PDB entry 5CJX | X-ray diffraction, 3.58 A resolution | chains K and Y of the 12 polymer chains in the assembly

Chain K:
Molecule: BG505 Env gp120
From: Human immunodeficiency virus 1
UniProtKB: Q2N0S6 (Q2N0S6_9HIV1); the construct has insertions or renumbered stretches relative to UniProt, so the offset changes along the chain: 33-133 = UniProt 32-132; 142-184 = UniProt 133-175; 193-309 = UniProt 192-308; 312-320 = UniProt 309-317; 2 more segments
Amino-acid sequence (479 residues; numbered 33 to 513 plus 25 insertion-coded residues; 27 numbers in that range are skipped by the numbering (no residue carries them; nothing is unmodelled there); the number before each row is that of its first residue; a row labelled like 184A-184P holds insertion residues (184A, then the next letters in order)):
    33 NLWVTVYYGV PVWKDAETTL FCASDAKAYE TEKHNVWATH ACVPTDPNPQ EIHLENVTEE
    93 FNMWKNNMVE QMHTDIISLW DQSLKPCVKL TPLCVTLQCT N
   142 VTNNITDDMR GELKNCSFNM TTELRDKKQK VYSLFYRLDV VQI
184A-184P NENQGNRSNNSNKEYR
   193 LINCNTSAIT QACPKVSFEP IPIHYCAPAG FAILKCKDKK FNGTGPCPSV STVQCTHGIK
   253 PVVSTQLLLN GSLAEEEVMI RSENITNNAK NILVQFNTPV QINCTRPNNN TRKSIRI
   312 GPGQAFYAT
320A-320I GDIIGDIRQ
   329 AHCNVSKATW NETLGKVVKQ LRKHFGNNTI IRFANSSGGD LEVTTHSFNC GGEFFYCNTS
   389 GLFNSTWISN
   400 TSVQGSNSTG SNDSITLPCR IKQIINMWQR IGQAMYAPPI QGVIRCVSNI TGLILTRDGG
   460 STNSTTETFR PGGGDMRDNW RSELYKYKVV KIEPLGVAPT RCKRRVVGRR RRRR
Not modelled in the structure: 59-69, 142-153, 184A-184P, 320A-320I, 400-412, 460-464, 506-513
Sequence notes: engineered mutation Asn332 (Thr330 in Q2N0S6), Cys501 (Ala498 in Q2N0S6); expression tag (509-513)
Disulfides: Cys54-Cys74, Cys119-Cys205, Cys126-Cys196, Cys131-Cys157, Cys218-Cys247, Cys228-Cys239, Cys296-Cys331, Cys378-Cys445, Cys385-Cys418
Covalent attachments: glycan linked to Asn234, Asn276; N-acetylglucosamine (NAG) linked to Asn262, Asn295
Reported in the primary citation:
  - post-translational modification sites: Asn234, Asn276

Chain Y:
Molecule: BG505 Env gp120
From: Human immunodeficiency virus 1
UniProtKB: Q2N0S6 (Q2N0S6_9HIV1); the construct has insertions or renumbered stretches relative to UniProt, so the offset changes along the chain: 33-133 = UniProt 32-132; 142-185 = UniProt 133-176; 194-309 = UniProt 193-308; 312-320 = UniProt 309-317; 2 more segments
Amino-acid sequence (479 residues; numbered 33 to 513 plus 30 insertion-coded residues; 32 numbers in that range are skipped by the numbering (no residue carries them; nothing is unmodelled there); the number before each row is that of its first residue; a row labelled like 185A-185P holds insertion residues (185A, then the next letters in order)):
    33 NLWVTVYYGV PVWKDAETTL FCASDAKAYE TEKHNVWATH ACVPTDPNPQ EIHLENVTEE
    93 FNMWKNNMVE QMHTDIISLW DQSLKPCVKL TPLCVTLQCT N
   142 VTNNITDDMR GELKNCSFNM TTELRDKKQK VYSLFYRLDV VQIN
185A-185P ENQGNRSNNSNKEYRL
   194 INCNTSAITQ ACPKVSFEPI PIHYCAPAGF AILKCKDKKF NGTGPCPSVS TVQCTHGIKP
   254 VVSTQLLLNG SLAEEEVMIR SENITNNAKN ILVQFNTPVQ INCTRPNNNT RKSIRI
   312 GPGQAFYAT
320A-320N GDIIGDIRQAHCNV
   334 SKATWNETLG KVVKQLRKHF GNNTIIRFAN SSGGDLEVTT HSFNCGGEFF YCNTSGLFNS
   394 TW
   397 ISNTSVQGSN STGSNDSITL PCRIKQIINM WQRIGQAMYA PPIQGVIRCV SNITGLILTR
   457 DGGSTNSTTE TFRPGGGDMR DNWRSELYKY KVVKIEPLGV APTRCKRRVV GRRRRRR
Not modelled in the structure: 60-69, 142-152, 185A-185P, 320A-320N, 397-411, 459-466, 506-513
Sequence notes: engineered mutation Asn320M (Thr330 in Q2N0S6), Cys501 (Ala498 in Q2N0S6); expression tag (509-513)
Disulfides: Cys54-Cys74, Cys119-Cys205, Cys126-Cys196, Cys131-Cys157, Cys218-Cys247, Cys228-Cys239, Cys378-Cys445, Cys385-Cys418
Covalent attachments: glycan linked to Asn234, Asn276; N-acetylglucosamine (NAG) linked to Asn262, Asn295, Asn448
Reported in the primary citation:
  - post-translational modification sites: Asn234, Asn276

Chain K / chain Y interface:
Residue-residue contacts - 17 pairs, chain K then chain Y:
  Cys126(K) - Glu164(Y)
  Cys126(K) - Leu165(Y)
  Cys126(K) - Arg166(Y)  hydrogen bond (backbone-backbone)
  Cys126(K) - Pro313(Y)  hydrophobic
  Val127(K) - Asp167(Y)
  Thr128(K) - Leu165(Y)
  Asn160(K) - Arg166(Y)
  Asn160(K) - Asp167(Y)  hydrogen bond
  Thr162(K) - Arg166(Y)
  Cys196(K) - Glu164(Y)
  Cys196(K) - Pro313(Y)  hydrophobic
  Cys196(K) - Gly314(Y)
  Asn197(K) - Glu164(Y)  hydrogen bond (backbone-side chain)
  Thr198(K) - Gly314(Y)
  Ser199(K) - Pro313(Y)
  Ser199(K) - Gly314(Y)
  Ala200(K) - Pro313(Y)

Overview:
Chain K and chain Y form an interface of 10 and 6 residues respectively; the contacts include 3 hydrogen
bonds. Among the polar pairs are Asn160(K)-Asp167(Y), Asn197(K)-Glu164(Y) and Cys126(K)-Arg166(Y).
N-acetylglucosamine is covalently linked to Asn262(K) and Asn295(K). Covalently linked N-acetylglucosamine: at
Asn262(Y), Asn295(Y) and Asn448(Y). From the paper: modification sites Asn234(K), Asn276(K) and Asn234(Y)
among others.
Chain K and chain Y are both BG505 Env gp120 (Human immunodeficiency virus 1); the structure, Crystal
structure of 8ANC195 Fab in complex with BG505 SOSIP.664 HIV-1 Env trimer, was determined by X-ray
diffraction.
